PDB entry 4AC7 | X-ray diffraction, 1.50 A resolution | chains A and C of the 3 polymer chains in the assembly

== Chain A ==
Molecule: Urease subunit gamma
Organism: Sporosarcina pasteurii
Notes: EC 3.5.1.5
UniProtKB: P41022 (URE3_BACPA); numbering as in UniProt (aligned over 1-100)
Amino-acid sequence (100 residues; row label = number of the first residue in the row):
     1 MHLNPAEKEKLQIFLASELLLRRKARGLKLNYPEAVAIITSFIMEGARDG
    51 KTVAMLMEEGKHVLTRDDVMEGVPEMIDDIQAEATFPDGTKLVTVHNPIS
Modified / non-standard residues: Met1 (n-carboxymethionine; CXM)

== Chain C ==
Molecule: Urease subunit alpha
Organism: Sporosarcina pasteurii
Notes: EC 3.5.1.5
UniProtKB: P41020 (URE1_BACPA); the construct has insertions or renumbered stretches relative to UniProt, so the offset changes along the chain: 1-28 = UniProt 1-28; 30-570 = UniProt 29-569
Amino-acid sequence (570 residues; each row starts with the number of its first residue):
     1 MKINRQQYAESYGPTVGDEVRLADTDLWIEVEKDYTTYGDEVNFGGGKVL
    51 REGMGENGTYTRTENVLDLLLTNALILDYTGIYKADIGVKDGYIVGIGKG
   101 GNPDIMDGVTPNMIVGTATEVIAAEGKIVTAGGIDTHVHFINPDQVDVAL
   151 ANGITTLFGGGTGPAEGSKATTVTPGPWNIEKMLKSTEGLPINVGILGKG
   201 HGSSIAPIMEQIDAGAAGLKIHEDWGATPASIDRSLTVADEADVQVAIHS
   251 DTLNEAGFLEDTLRAINGRVIHSFHVEGAGGGHAPDIMAMAGHPNVLPSS
   301 TNPTRPFTVNTIDEHLDMLMVCHHLKQNIPEDVAFADSRIRPETIAAEDI
   351 LHDLGIISMMSTDALAMGRAGEMVLRTWQTADKMKKQRGPLAEEKNGSDN
   401 FRLKRYVSKYTINPAIAQGIAHEVGSIEEGKFADLVLWEPKFFGVKADRV
   451 IKGGIIAYAQIGDPSASIPTPQPVMGRRMYGTVGDLIHDTNITFMSKSSI
   501 QQGVPAKLGLKRRIGTVKNCRNIGKKDMKWNDVTTDIDINPETYEVKVDG
   551 EVLTCEPVKELPMAQRYFLF
Construct notes: conflict Glu19 (Arg in P41020), Trp28 (Gly in P41020), Thr36 (Tyr35 in P41020), Thr37 (Tyr36 in P41020), Tyr38 (Leu37 in P41020), Leu263 (Val262 in P41020), Ile420 (Met419 in P41020); insertion (29)
Modified / non-standard residues: Lys220 (lysine nz-carboxylic acid; KCX)
UniProt features mapped onto this chain:
  - active site: His324 (Proton donor)
Ion coordination: Ni2+ site 1: His137, His139, Lys220, Asp363 (together with citrate anion, hydroxide ion); Ni2+ site 2: Lys220, His249, His275 (together with citrate anion, hydroxide ion)
Residues lining bound ligands:
  - citrate anion (FLC): His137, His139, Lys169, Ala170, Lys220, His222, Asp224, His249, His275, Gly280, His323, Arg339, Asp363, Ala366, Met367
  - hydroxide ion (OH): His137, His139, Lys220, His249, His275, Gly280, Asp363

== Interface between chain A and chain C ==
Pairs across the interface (37):
  Ala6(A) - Ser465(C)
  Glu9(A) - Pro464(C)
  Glu9(A) - Pro473(C)
  Glu9(A) - Arg477(C)  salt bridge
  Lys10(A) - Asp463(C)  salt bridge
  Gln12(A) - Met475(C)
  Ile13(A) - Gln472(C)
  Ile13(A) - Pro473(C)
  Leu19(A) - Phe570(C)  hydrophobic
  Arg23(A) - Leu569(C)  hydrogen bond (side chain-backbone)
  Arg23(A) - Phe570(C)
  Asn31(A) - Gln565(C)  hydrogen bond (side chain-backbone)
  Asn31(A) - Arg566(C)
  Asn31(A) - Phe568(C)  hydrogen bond (side chain-backbone)
  Tyr32(A) - Phe442(C)  hydrophobic
  Tyr32(A) - Arg566(C)  hydrogen bond (backbone-backbone)
  Pro33(A) - Arg566(C)
  Pro33(A) - Tyr567(C)
  Pro33(A) - Leu569(C)
  Glu34(A) - Leu569(C)
  Val36(A) - Gln472(C)
  Thr40(A) - Gln472(C)
  Met70(A) - Gln565(C)
  Met70(A) - Arg566(C)
  Glu71(A) - Arg566(C)  hydrogen bond (backbone-side chain)
  Val73(A) - Arg566(C)
  Met76(A) - Lys441(C)  hydrogen bond (backbone-side chain)
  Met76(A) - Tyr567(C)  hydrophobic
  Gln81(A) - Ile468(C)
  Gln81(A) - Thr470(C)  hydrogen bond
  Gln81(A) - Pro471(C)
  Gln81(A) - Gln472(C)  hydrogen bond (backbone-backbone)
  Glu83(A) - Ala466(C)
  Glu83(A) - Ser467(C)  hydrogen bond
  Leu92(A) - Ser467(C)
  Leu92(A) - Ile468(C)  hydrophobic
  Leu92(A) - Pro471(C)  hydrophobic
Other interface residues (no listed pair), chain A (24 interface residues in all): Ala16, Met44, Asp78, Ala82

== Overview ==
The interface between chain A and chain C involves 24 residues on one side and 20 on the other; the contacts
include 9 hydrogen bonds and 2 salt bridges. Among the polar pairs are Glu9(A)-Arg477(C), Lys10(A)-Asp463(C)
and Arg23(A)-Leu569(C).
Chain A is Urease subunit gamma and chain C is Urease subunit alpha, both from Sporosarcina pasteurii; the
structure, The crystal structure of Sporosarcina pasteurii urease in complex with citrate, was determined by
X-ray diffraction.
